1ZRQ - chains A and C; structure by X-ray diffraction, 2.20 A resolution.

# Chain A (and C)
Protein: 5,10-methylenetetrahydrofolate reductase
Source organism: Escherichia coli
Notes: EC 1.7.99.5; chain C of this document is another copy of the same molecule, construct and numbering; everything in this record applies to it too
UniProt: P00394 (METF_ECOLI); numbering as in UniProt (aligned over 1-296)
Chain sequence (304 residues; row label = number of the first residue in the row):
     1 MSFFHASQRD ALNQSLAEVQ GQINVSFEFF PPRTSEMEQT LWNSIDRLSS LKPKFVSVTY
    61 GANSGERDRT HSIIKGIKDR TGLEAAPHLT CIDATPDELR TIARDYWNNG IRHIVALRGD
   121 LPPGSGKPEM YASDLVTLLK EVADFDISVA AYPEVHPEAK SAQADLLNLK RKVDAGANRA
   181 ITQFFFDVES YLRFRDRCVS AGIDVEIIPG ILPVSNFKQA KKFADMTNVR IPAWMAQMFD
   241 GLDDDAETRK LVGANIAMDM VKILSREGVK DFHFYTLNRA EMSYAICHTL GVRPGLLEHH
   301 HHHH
Not modelled in the structure: 1-2, 63-67, 123-128, 295-304 (chain C: 1-21, 123-127, 295-304)
Construct notes: cloning artifact (297-298); expression tag (299-304)
Ligand contacts:
  - FAD (flavin-adenine dinucleotide): Glu28, Thr59, Tyr60, His88, Thr90, Leu117, Arg118, Gly119, Asp120, Tyr131, Ala132, Ala150, Tyr152, His156, Glu158, Ala159, Asp165, Asn168, Arg171, Lys172, Ile181, Thr182, Gln183, Tyr275
  - NADH (NAI; 1,4-dihydronicotinamide adenine dinucleotide): Glu28, Phe30, Arg33, Thr59, Tyr60, Gly61, Gln183, Phe184, Phe223, Met226, Thr227, Tyr275, Leu277

# How chain A and chain C interact
Residue-residue contacts (52; chain A residue first):
  Phe3(A) - Leu192(C)
  Phe3(A) - Glu267(C)  hydrogen bond (backbone-side chain)
  His5(A) - Ile263(C)
  Ala6(A) - Leu192(C)  hydrophobic
  Ala6(A) - Ile263(C)  hydrophobic
  Ser7(A) - Glu189(C)
  Arg9(A) - Val188(C)
  Arg9(A) - Trp234(C)
  Arg9(A) - Asp259(C)
  Arg9(A) - Ile263(C)
  Asn13(A) - Trp234(C)
  Gln14(A) - Trp234(C)
  Arg47(A) - Asp245(C)  salt bridge
  Gln237(A) - Arg293(C)  hydrogen bond (backbone-side chain)
  Met238(A) - His288(C)  hydrogen bond (backbone-side chain)
  Met238(A) - Thr289(C)
  Met238(A) - Arg293(C)
  Asp240(A) - His288(C)
  Asp240(A) - Arg293(C)
  Leu242(A) - His288(C)
  Asp245(A) - Arg47(C)  salt bridge
  Asp245(A) - Tyr284(C)
  Glu247(A) - Lys250(C)  salt bridge
  Glu247(A) - Glu281(C)
  Thr248(A) - Arg47(C)
  Thr248(A) - Glu281(C)  hydrogen bond
  Thr248(A) - Tyr284(C)
  Thr248(A) - Ala285(C)
  Lys250(A) - Glu247(C)  salt bridge
  Leu251(A) - Lys250(C)
  Leu251(A) - Leu251(C)  hydrophobic
  Leu251(A) - Glu281(C)
  Leu251(A) - Ala285(C)  hydrophobic
  Val252(A) - Thr289(C)
  Asn255(A) - Asn255(C)  hydrogen bond
  Asn255(A) - Met258(C)
  Met258(A) - Asn255(C)
  Asp259(A) - Asn255(C)  hydrogen bond
  Asp259(A) - Asp259(C)
  Lys262(A) - Asp259(C)  salt bridge
  Glu281(A) - Glu247(C)
  Glu281(A) - Thr248(C)  hydrogen bond
  Glu281(A) - Leu251(C)
  Tyr284(A) - Asp245(C)
  Tyr284(A) - Thr248(C)
  Ala285(A) - Leu251(C)  hydrophobic
  His288(A) - Met238(C)  hydrogen bond (side chain-backbone)
  His288(A) - Asp240(C)
  His288(A) - Leu242(C)
  Thr289(A) - Met238(C)
  Arg293(A) - Gln237(C)  hydrogen bond (side chain-backbone)
  Arg293(A) - Asp240(C)
Also at the interface, not in a pair above, chain A (32 interface residues in all): Asp10, Ala17, Phe239, Ala254
Also at the interface, not in a pair above, chain C (30 interface residues in all): Asp187, Ala233, Val252, Ala254, Met282

# Overview
32 residues of chain A and 30 residues of chain C are in contact, with 9 hydrogen bonds and 5 salt bridges.
Among the polar pairs are Arg47(A)-Asp245(C), Glu247(A)-Lys250(C) and Lys262(A)-Asp259(C). Chain A binds
flavin-adenine dinucleotide and NADH.
Chain A and chain C are both 5,10-methylenetetrahydrofolate reductase (Escherichia coli); the structure,
Escherichia coli Methylenetetrahydrofolate Reductase (reduced) complexed with NADH, pH 6.0, was determined by
X-ray diffraction together with 1ZP3, 1ZP4 and 1ZPT from the same study.
